PDB entry 7MKJ | electron microscopy, 2.90 A resolution | chains I and P of the 9 polymer chains in the assembly

== Chain I ==
Name: DNA-directed RNA polymerase subunit beta
Source organism: Escherichia coli
Notes: EC 2.7.7.6
UniProt: P0A8V4 (RPOB_ECO57); residue numbers follow UniProt; this construct covers 1-1342
Sequence (1342 residues; each row starts with the number of its first residue):
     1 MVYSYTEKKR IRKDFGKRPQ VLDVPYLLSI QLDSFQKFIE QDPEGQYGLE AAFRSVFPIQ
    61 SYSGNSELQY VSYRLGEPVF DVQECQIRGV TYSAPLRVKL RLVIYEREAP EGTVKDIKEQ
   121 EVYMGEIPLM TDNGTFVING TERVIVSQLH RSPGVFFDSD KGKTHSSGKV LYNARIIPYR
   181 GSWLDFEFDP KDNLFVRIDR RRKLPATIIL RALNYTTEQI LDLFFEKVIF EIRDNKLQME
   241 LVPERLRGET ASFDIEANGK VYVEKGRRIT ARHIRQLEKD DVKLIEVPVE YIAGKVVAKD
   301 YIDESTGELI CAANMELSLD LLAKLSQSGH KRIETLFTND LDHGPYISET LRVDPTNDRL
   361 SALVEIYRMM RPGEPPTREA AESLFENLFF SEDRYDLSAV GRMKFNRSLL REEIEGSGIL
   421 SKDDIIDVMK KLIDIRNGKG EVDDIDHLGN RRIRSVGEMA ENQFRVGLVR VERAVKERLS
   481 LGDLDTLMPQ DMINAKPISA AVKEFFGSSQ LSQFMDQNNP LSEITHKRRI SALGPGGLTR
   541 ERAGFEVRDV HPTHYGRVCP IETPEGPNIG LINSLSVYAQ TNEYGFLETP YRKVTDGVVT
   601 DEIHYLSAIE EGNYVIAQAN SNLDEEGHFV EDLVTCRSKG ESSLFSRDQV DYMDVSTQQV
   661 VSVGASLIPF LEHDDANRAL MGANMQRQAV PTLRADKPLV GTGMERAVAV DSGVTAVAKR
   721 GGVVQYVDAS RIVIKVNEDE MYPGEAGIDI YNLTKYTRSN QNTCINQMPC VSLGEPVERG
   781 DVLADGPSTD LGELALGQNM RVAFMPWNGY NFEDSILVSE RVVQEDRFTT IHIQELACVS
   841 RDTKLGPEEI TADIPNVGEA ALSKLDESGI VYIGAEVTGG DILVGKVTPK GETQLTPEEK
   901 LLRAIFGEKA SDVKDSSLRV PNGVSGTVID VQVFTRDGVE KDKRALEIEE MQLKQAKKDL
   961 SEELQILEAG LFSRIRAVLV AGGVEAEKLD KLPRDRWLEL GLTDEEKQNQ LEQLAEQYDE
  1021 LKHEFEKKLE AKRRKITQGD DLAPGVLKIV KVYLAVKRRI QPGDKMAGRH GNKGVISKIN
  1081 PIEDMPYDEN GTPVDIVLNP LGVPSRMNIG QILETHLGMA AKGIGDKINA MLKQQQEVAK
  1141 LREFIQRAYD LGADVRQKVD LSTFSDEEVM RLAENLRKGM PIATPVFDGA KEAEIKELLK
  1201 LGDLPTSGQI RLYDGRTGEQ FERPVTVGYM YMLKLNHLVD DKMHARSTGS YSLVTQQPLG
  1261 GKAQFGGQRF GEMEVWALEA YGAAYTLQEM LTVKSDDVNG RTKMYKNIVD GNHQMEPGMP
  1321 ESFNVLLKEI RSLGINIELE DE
Disordered / not traced: 1, 1342
Swiss-Prot annotation at these positions:
  - modified residue (N6-acetyllysine): Lys1022, Lys1200
What the authors report for this chain:
  - binding site for Nontemplate strand of T7A1 promoter DNA (chain P): Arg201
  - binding site for Template strand of T7A1 promoter DNA: Arg470, Lys496

== Chain P ==
Molecule: Nontemplate strand of T7A1 promoter DNA
Sequence (91 nucleotides; numbered 1 to 91; the number before each row is that of its first residue):
     1 CGATTAATTT AAAATTTATC AAAAAGAGTA TTGACTTAAA GTCTAACCTA TAGGATACTT
    61 ACAGCCATCG AGAGGGACAC GGCGAATAGC C
Disordered / not traced: 1-19, 82-91
Differences from the reference sequence: insertion (1)

== Chain I / chain P interface ==
Pairs across the interface (15):
  Arg151(I) with DT68(P), base contact
  Arg175(I) with DT68(P), hydrogen bond to the base
  Gly181(I) with DC66(P), base contact; DA67(P), base contact
  Ser182(I) with DC66(P), base contact
  Trp183(I) with DA67(P), stacking on the base; DT68(P), base contact
  Asp199(I) with DC66(P), phosphate contact; DA67(P), base contact
  Arg201(I) with DC65(P), sugar contact; DC66(P), salt bridge to the phosphate
  Arg371(I) with DC62(P), hydrogen bond to the base
  Arg394(I) with DC66(P), base contact
  Leu538(I) with DT68(P), base contact
  Arg542(I) with DC69(P), sugar contact
Also at the interface, not in a pair above, chain I (16 interface residues in all): Arg200, Tyr367, Glu374, Arg473, Glu541
Also at the interface, not in a pair above, chain P (8 interface residues in all): DA61, DA63

== Summary ==
Chain I and chain P form an interface of 16 and 8 residues respectively; the contacts include 2 hydrogen
bonds, 1 salt bridge and 1 aromatic stacking contact. Polar contacts include Arg175(I)-DT68(P),
Arg371(I)-DC62(P) and Arg201(I)-DC66(P). From the paper: a binding site for Template strand of T7A1 promoter
DNA at Arg470(I) and Lys496(I); a binding site for Nontemplate strand of T7A1 promoter DNA (chain P) at
Arg201(I).
Here chain I is DNA-directed RNA polymerase subunit beta (Escherichia coli) and chain P is Nontemplate strand
of T7A1 promoter DNA. Entry 7MKJ (Cryo-EM structure of Escherichia coli RNA polymerase bound to T7A1 promoter
DNA) was determined by electron microscopy, deposited together with 7MKD, 7MKE and 7MKI.
